PDB entry 5LA6 | X-ray diffraction, 2.10 A resolution | chains B and F of the 6 polymer chains in the assembly

[Chain B]
Molecule: Tubulin beta-2B chain
Organism: Bos taurus
Reference sequence: Q6B856 (TBB2B_BOVIN); the author numbering skips numbers that UniProt does not, so the offset changes along the chain: 1-42 = UniProt 1-42; 45-360 = UniProt 43-358; 369-455 = UniProt 359-445
Chain sequence (445 residues; numbered 1 to 455; 10 numbers in that range are skipped by the numbering (no residue carries them; nothing is unmodelled there); the number before each row is that of its first residue):
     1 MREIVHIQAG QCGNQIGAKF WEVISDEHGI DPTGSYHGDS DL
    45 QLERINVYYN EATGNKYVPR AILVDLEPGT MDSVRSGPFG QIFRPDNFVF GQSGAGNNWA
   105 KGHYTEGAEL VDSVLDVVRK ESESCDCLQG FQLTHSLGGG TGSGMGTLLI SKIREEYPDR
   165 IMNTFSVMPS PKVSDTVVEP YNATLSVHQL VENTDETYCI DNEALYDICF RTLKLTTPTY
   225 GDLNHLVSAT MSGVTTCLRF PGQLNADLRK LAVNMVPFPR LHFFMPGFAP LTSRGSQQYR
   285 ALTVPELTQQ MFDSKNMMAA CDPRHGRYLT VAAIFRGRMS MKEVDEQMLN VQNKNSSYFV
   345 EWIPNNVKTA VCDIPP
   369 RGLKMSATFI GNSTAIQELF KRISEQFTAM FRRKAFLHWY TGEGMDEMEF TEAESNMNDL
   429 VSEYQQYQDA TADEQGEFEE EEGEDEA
Not modelled in the structure: 1, 278-282, 439-455
Metal / ion sites: Mg2+: Q11 (together with GDP); Ca2+ near E113 (its only coordinating residue here)
Ligand contacts: GDP (guanosine-5'-diphosphate): G10, Q11, C12, Q15, I16, D69, N101, S140, G142, G143, G144, T145, G146, S147, V171, P173, V177, D179, E183, N206, L209, Y224, L227, N228
Curated features (UniProtKB/Swiss-Prot):
  - motif: M1 to I4 (MREI motif)
  - binding site (GTP): Q11, E71, S140, G144, T145, G146, N206, N228
  - binding site (Mg(2+)): E71
  - modified residue: S40 (Phosphoserine), T57 (Phosphothreonine), K60 (N6-acetyllysine), S174 (Phosphoserine), T287 (Phosphothreonine), T292 (Phosphothreonine), R320 (Omega-N-methylarginine), E448 (5-glutamyl polyglutamate)
  - cross-link (Glycyl lysine isopeptide (Lys-Gly)): K60 (interchain with G-Cter in ubiquitin), K326 (interchain with G-Cter in ubiquitin)

[Chain F]
Molecule: Tubulin-Tyrosine Ligase
Organism: Gallus gallus
Reference sequence: E1BQ43 (E1BQ43_CHICK); residues 1-378 here = UniProt positions 1-378
Chain sequence (384 residues; numbered 1 to 384; the number before each row is that of its first residue):
     1 MYTFVVRDEN SSVYAEVSRL LLATGQWKRL RKDNPRFNLM LGERNRLPFG RLGHEPGLVQ
    61 LVNYYRGADK LCRKASLVKL IKTSPELSES CTWFPESYVI YPTNLKTPVA PAQNGIRHLI
   121 NNTRTDEREV FLAAYNRRRE GREGNVWIAK SSAGAKGEGI LISSEASELL DFIDEQGQVH
   181 VIQKYLEKPL LLEPGHRKFD IRSWVLVDHL YNIYLYREGV LRTSSEPYNS ANFQDKTCHL
   241 TNHCIQKEYS KNYGRYEEGN EMFFEEFNQY LMDALNTTLE NSILLQIKHI IRSCLMCIEP
   301 AISTKHLHYQ SFQLFGFDFM VDEELKVWLI EVNGAPACAQ KLYAELCQGI VDVAISSVFP
   361 LADTGQKTSQ PTSIFIKLHH HHHH
Not modelled in the structure: 106-125, 363-372, 381-384
Differences from the reference sequence: expression tag (379-384)
Ligand contacts: AMP-PCP (ACP; phosphomethylphosphonic acid adenylate ester): K74, P95, I148, K150, K156, I160, Q183, K184, Y185, L186, K198, D200, R202, R222, H239, L240, T241, N242, D318, M320, I330, E331, N333

[How chain B and chain F interact]
Pairs across the interface (11):
  R311(B) - R31(F)
  L333(B) - P56(F)
  L333(B) - G57(F)
  Q336(B) - R36(F)  hydrogen bond
  N337(B) - R36(F)  hydrogen bond
  N337(B) - G57(F)
  N337(B) - L58(F)
  K338(B) - M1(F)
  S340(B) - L30(F)
  S340(B) - N34(F)  hydrogen bond
  E345(B) - R31(F)  salt bridge
Interface residues without a listed pair, chain B (9 interface residues in all): S341, N349
Interface residues without a listed pair, chain F (10 interface residues in all): T3, K28

[Summary]
The interface between chain B and chain F involves 9 residues on one side and 10 on the other; the contacts
include 3 hydrogen bonds and 1 salt bridge. Among the polar pairs are E345(B)-R31(F), Q336(B)-R36(F) and
N337(B)-R36(F). Ligands of chain B: GDP.
Chain B is Tubulin beta-2B chain (Bos taurus) and chain F is Tubulin-Tyrosine Ligase (Gallus gallus); the
structure, Tubulin-pironetin complex, was determined by X-ray diffraction.
